7SHF - chains B and A of the 4 polymer chains in the assembly; structure by electron microscopy, 3.40 A resolution.

# Chain B (and A)
Name: G-protein coupled receptor 158
Organism: Homo sapiens
Notes: chain A of this document is another copy of the same molecule, construct and numbering; everything in this record applies to it too
Reference sequence: Q5T848 (GP158_HUMAN); residue numbers follow UniProt; this construct covers 1-775
Sequence (781 residues; row label = number of the first residue in the row):
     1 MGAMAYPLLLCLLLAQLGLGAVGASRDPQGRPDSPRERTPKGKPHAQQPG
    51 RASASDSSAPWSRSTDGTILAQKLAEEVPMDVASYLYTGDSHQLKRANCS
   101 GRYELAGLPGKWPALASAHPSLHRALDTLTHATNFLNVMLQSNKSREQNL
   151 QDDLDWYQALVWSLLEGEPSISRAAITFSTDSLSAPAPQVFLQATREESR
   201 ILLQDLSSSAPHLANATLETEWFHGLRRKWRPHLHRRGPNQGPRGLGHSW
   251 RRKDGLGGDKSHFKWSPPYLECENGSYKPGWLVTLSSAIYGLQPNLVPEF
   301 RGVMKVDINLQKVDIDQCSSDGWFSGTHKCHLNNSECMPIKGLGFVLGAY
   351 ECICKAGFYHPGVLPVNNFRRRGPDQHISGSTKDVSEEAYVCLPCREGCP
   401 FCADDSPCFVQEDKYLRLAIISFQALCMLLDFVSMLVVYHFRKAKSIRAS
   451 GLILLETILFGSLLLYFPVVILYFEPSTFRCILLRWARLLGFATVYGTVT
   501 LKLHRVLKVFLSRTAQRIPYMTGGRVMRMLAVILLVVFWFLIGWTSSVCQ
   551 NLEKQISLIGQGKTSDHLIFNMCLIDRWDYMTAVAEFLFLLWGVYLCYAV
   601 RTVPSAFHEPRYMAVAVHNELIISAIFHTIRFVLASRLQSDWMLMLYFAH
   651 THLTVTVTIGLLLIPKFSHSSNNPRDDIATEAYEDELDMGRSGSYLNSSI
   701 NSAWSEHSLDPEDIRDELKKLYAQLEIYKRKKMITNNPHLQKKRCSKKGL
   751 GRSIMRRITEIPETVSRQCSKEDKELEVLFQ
Unresolved in the structure: 1-405, 671-711, 731-781 (chain A: 1-405, 671-707, 739-781)
Disulfides: Cys-481/Cys-573
Construct notes: expression tag (776-781)
Ligand contacts: EIJ ((2S)-1-{[(S)-hydroxy{[(1s,2R,3R,4R,5S,6S)-2,3,4,5,6-pentahydroxycyclohexyl]oxy}phosphoryl]oxy}-3-(octadecanoyloxy)propan-2-yl (5E,8E,11E,14E)-icosa-5,8,11,14-tetraenoate): Leu-489, Phe-492, Ala-493, Arg-525, Met-529, Val-532, Ile-533, Leu-535, Val-536, Trp-539, Ala-585, Glu-586, Phe-589
Curated features (UniProtKB/Swiss-Prot):
  - binding site (glycine): Ser-172, Arg-173, Glu-271, Asp-307
  - modified residue (Phosphoserine): Ser-694, Ser-705, Ser-708
  - glycosylation (N-linked (GlcNAc...) asparagine): Asn-98, Asn-143, Asn-215, Asn-274, Asn-333
  - cross-link: Lys-774 (Glycyl lysine isopeptide (Lys-Gly) (interchain with G-Cter in ubiquitin))
  - mutagenesis: Phe-135 (F135A: Does not affect ability to regulate cAMP levels; when associated with A-540 and A-578), Arg-173 (R173A: Nearly abolished glycine-binding and ability to inhibit the GTPase activator activity of RGS7), Ser-266 (S266A: Nearly abolished ability to inhibit the GTPase activator activity of RGS7 without affecting glycine-binding), Tyr-269 (Y269A: Nearly abolished glycine-binding and ability to inhibit the GTPase activator activity of RGS7), Glu-271 (E271A: Nearly abolished glycine-binding and ability to inhibit the GTPase activator activity of RGS7), Lys-502 (K502E: Does not affect G protein alpha subunit activation), Arg-505 (R505E: Does not affect G protein alpha subunit activation), Phe-540 (F540A: Does not affect ability to regulate cAMP levels; when associated with A-135 and A-578), Trp-578 (W578A: Does not affect ability to regulate cAMP levels; when associated with A-135 and A-540), Glu-609 (E609H: Induces an increase of cAMP levels), Lys-719 to Lys-720 (In M1 mutant; decreased localization to the nucleus), Lys-731 to Lys-732 (In M2 mutant; decreased localization to the nucleus)

# Interface between chain B and chain A
Contacting residue pairs - 33 pairs, chain B then chain A:
  Trp-539(B) / Met-581(A)  hydrogen bond (side chain-backbone)
  Trp-539(B) / Ala-585(A)
  Ile-542(B) / Met-581(A)  hydrophobic
  Gly-543(B) / Trp-578(A)
  Gly-543(B) / Met-581(A)
  Trp-544(B) / Trp-578(A)
  Ser-546(B) / Arg-577(A)
  Ser-547(B) / Trp-578(A)
  Gln-550(B) / Arg-577(A)
  Lys-554(B) / Ile-556(A)
  Asp-576(B) / Gln-550(A)
  Arg-577(B) / Ser-546(A)  hydrogen bond (side chain-backbone)
  Arg-577(B) / Cys-549(A)  hydrogen bond
  Arg-577(B) / Gln-550(A)
  Trp-578(B) / Phe-540(A)  hydrophobic
  Trp-578(B) / Gly-543(A)
  Trp-578(B) / Trp-544(A)
  Trp-578(B) / Ser-547(A)
  Trp-578(B) / Trp-578(A)
  Met-581(B) / Trp-539(A)  hydrogen bond (backbone-side chain)
  Met-581(B) / Gly-543(A)
  Arg-715(B) / Asp-710(A)  salt bridge
  Leu-718(B) / Asp-713(A)
  Leu-718(B) / Ile-714(A)  hydrophobic
  Leu-718(B) / Glu-717(A)
  Leu-721(B) / Glu-717(A)
  Leu-721(B) / Leu-718(A)  hydrophobic
  Leu-721(B) / Leu-721(A)  hydrophobic
  Tyr-722(B) / Glu-717(A)
  Gln-724(B) / Leu-721(A)
  Leu-725(B) / Leu-721(A)  hydrophobic
  Tyr-728(B) / Gln-724(A)
  Tyr-728(B) / Tyr-728(A)
Interface residues without a listed pair, chain B (25 interface residues in all): Phe-540, Cys-549, Ile-556, Thr-582, Ala-585, Ile-714
Interface residues without a listed pair, chain A (26 interface residues in all): Ile-542, Asn-551, Thr-582, Lys-720, Leu-725

# Summary
The interface between chain B and chain A involves 25 residues on one side and 26 on the other; the contacts
include 4 hydrogen bonds and 1 salt bridge. Among the polar pairs are Arg-715(B)/Asp-710(A),
Trp-539(B)/Met-581(A) and Arg-577(B)/Ser-546(A). Chain B binds compound EIJ.
Both chains are G-protein coupled receptor 158 (Homo sapiens). Entry 7SHF (Cryo-EM structure of GPR158 coupled
to the RGS7-Gbeta5 complex) was determined by electron microscopy (same publication as 7SHE).
